PDB entry 1IX6 | X-ray diffraction, 2.20 A resolution | chain A

== Chain A ==
Protein: Aspartate Aminotransferase
Source organism: Escherichia coli
Notes: EC 2.6.1.1
UniProtKB: P00509 (AAT_ECOLI); the construct has insertions or renumbered stretches relative to UniProt, so the offset changes along the chain: 5-64 = UniProt 1-60; 66-126 = UniProt 61-121; 133-152 = UniProt 123-142; 154-231 = UniProt 143-220; 1 more segments
Sequence (396 residues; row label = number of the first residue in the row; note: 9 numbers in that range are skipped by the numbering (no residue carries them; nothing is unmodelled there)):
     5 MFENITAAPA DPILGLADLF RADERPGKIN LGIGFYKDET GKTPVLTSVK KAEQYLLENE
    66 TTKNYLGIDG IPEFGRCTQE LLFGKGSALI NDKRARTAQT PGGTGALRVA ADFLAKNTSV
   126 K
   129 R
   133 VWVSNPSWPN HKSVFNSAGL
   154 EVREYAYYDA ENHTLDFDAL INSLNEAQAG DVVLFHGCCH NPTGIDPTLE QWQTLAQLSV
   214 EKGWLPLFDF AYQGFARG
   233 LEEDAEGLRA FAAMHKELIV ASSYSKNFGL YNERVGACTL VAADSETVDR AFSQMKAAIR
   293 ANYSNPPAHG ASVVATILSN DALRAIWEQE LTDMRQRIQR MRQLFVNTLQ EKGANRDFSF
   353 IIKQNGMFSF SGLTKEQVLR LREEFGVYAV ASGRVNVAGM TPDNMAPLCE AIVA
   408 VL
Sequence notes: engineered mutation F39 (Val35 in P00509)
UniProt features mapped onto this chain:
  - binding site (L-aspartate): G38, W140, N194, R386
  - modified residue: K258 (N6-(pyridoxal phosphate)lysine)
Glycans and other covalent adducts: pyridoxal phosphate (PLP) linked to K258
Residues lining bound ligands: pyridoxal phosphate (PLP): Y70, G107, G108, T109, L112, W140, H143, H189, N194, D222, A224, Y225, S255, S257, R266

== In short ==
Covalently linked pyridoxal phosphate: at K258. Curated annotation (UniProt) lists 4 L-aspartate-binding
residues.
Chain A is Aspartate Aminotransferase (Escherichia coli); the structure, Aspartate Aminotransferase Active
Site Mutant V39F, was determined by X-ray diffraction together with 1IX7 and 1IX8 from the same study.
